Entry 6OT6 (X-ray diffraction, 1.65 A resolution); this record covers chain A.

Chain A:
Protein: Mitogen-activated protein kinase 1
Source organism: Rattus norvegicus
Notes: EC 2.7.11.24
UniProtKB: P63086 (MK01_RAT); residue numbers follow UniProt; this construct covers 1-358
Sequence (358 residues; row label = number of the first residue in the row):
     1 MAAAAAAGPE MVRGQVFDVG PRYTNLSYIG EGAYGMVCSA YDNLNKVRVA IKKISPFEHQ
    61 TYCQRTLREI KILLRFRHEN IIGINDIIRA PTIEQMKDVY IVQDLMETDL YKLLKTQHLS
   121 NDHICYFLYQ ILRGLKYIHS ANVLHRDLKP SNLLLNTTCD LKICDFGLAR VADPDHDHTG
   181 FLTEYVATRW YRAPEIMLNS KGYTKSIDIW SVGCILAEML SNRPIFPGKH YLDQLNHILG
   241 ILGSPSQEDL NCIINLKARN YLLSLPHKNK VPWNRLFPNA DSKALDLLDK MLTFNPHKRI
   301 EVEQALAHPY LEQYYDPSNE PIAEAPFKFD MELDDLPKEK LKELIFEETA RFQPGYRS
Not modelled in the structure: 1-8, 330-331, 357-358
Differences from the reference sequence: engineered mutation Asn319 (Asp in P63086)
Swiss-Prot annotation at these positions:
  - motif: Thr183 to Tyr185 (TXY)
  - active site: Asp147 (Proton acceptor)
  - binding site (ATP): Ile29 to Val37, Lys52
  - modified residue: Ala2 (N-acetylalanine), Ser27 (Phosphoserine), Thr183 (Phosphothreonine), Tyr185 (Phosphotyrosine), Thr188 (Phosphothreonine), Ser244 (Phosphoserine), Ser246 (Phosphoserine), Ser282 (Phosphoserine)
From the paper describing this entry:
  - post-translational modification sites: Thr183, Tyr185 (citing earlier work)
  - mutagenesis - Q103A (Tm change 5 degC): decreased stability
  - mutagenesis - E347Q: unchanged stability

Overview:
From UniProt: active-site residue Asp147 and 10 ATP-binding residues. From the paper: Q103A reduces stability;
modification sites Thr183 and Tyr185.
Chain A is Mitogen-activated protein kinase 1 (Rattus norvegicus); the structure, Rat ERK2 D319N, was
determined by X-ray diffraction together with 6OTS from the same study.
